PDB entry 1UKB | X-ray diffraction, 1.80 A resolution | chain A

[Chain A]
Protein: 2-hydroxy-6-oxo-7-methylocta-2,4-dienoate hydrolase
Organism: Pseudomonas fluorescens
Notes: EC 3.7.1.9
Reference sequence: P96965 (P96965_PSEFL); residue numbers follow UniProt; this construct covers 1-282
Chain sequence (282 residues; numbered 1 to 282; the number before each row is that of its first residue):
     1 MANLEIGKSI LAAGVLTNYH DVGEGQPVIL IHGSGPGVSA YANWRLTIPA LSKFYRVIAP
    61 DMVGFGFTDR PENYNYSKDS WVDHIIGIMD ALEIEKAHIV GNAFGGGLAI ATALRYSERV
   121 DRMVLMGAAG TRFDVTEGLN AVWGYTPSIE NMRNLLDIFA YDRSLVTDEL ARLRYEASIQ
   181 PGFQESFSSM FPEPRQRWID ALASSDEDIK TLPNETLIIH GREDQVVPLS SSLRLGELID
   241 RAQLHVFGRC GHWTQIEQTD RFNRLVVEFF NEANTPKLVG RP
Not modelled in the structure: 1-2, 274-282
Construct notes: engineered mutation Ala103 (Ser in P96965)
Ligand contacts:
  - benzoic acid (BEZ), molecule 1: Gly33, Ser34, Ala103, Phe104, Gly127, Ala129, Phe133, Leu139, Trp143, Leu202, Val226, Val227, His252
  - benzoic acid (BEZ), molecule 2: Ala42, Arg45, Leu156, Phe159, Ala160, Leu170, Trp253, Ile256
  - benzoic acid (BEZ), molecule 3: Tyr76, Ser77, Lys78, Trp81, Met190, Phe191, Trp198, Ala201, Leu202

[In short]
Ligands of chain A: 3 copies of benzoic acid.
Chain A is 2-hydroxy-6-oxo-7-methylocta-2,4-dienoate hydrolase (Pseudomonas fluorescens); the structure,
Crystal structure of a meta-cleavage product hydrolase (CumD) complexed with benzoate, was determined by X-ray
diffraction (same publication as 1UK6, 1UK7, 1UK8, 1UK9 and 1UKA).
